9E2G - chains 2J and EP of the 415 polymer chains in the assembly; structure by electron microscopy, 2.80 A resolution.

Chain 2J:
Name: MC4
Organism: Trypanosoma brucei brucei TREU927
UniProtKB: Q57XA7 (Q57XA7_TRYB2); residues 1-369 here = UniProt positions 1-369
Sequence (369 residues; row label = number of the first residue in the row):
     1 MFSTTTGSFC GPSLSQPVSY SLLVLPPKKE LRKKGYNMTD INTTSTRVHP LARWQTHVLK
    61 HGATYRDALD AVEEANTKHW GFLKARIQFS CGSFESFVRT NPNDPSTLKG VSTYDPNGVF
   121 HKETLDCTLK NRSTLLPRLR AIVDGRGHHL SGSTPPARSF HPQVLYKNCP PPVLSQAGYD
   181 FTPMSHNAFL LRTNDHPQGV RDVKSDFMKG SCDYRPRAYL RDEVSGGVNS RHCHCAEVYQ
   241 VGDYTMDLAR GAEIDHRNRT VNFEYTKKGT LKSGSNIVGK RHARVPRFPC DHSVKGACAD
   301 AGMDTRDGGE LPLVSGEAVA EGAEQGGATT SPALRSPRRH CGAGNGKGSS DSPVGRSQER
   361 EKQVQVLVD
Unresolved in the structure: 1-13, 289-369
Metal / ion sites: Zn2+ site 1: His232, Cys235 (shared with 1 residue of chain FB); Zn2+ site 2: His234 (shared with 3 residues of chain 4C)

Chain EP:
Name: Tubulin alpha chain
Organism: Trypanosoma brucei brucei TREU927
UniProtKB: Q4GYY5 (Q4GYY5_TRYB2); numbering as in UniProt (aligned over 1-451)
Sequence (451 residues; row label = number of the first residue in the row):
     1 MREAICIHIG QAGCQVGNAC WELFCLEHGI QPDGAMPSDK TIGVEDDAFN TFFSETGAGK
    61 HVPRAVFLDL EPTVVDEVRT GTYRQLFHPE QLISGKEDAA NNYARGHYTI GKEIVDLCLD
   121 RIRKLADNCT GLQGFLVYHA VGGGTGSGLG ALLLERLSVD YGKKSKLGYT VYPSPQVSTA
   181 VVEPYNSVLS THSLLEHTDV AAMLDNEAIY DLTRRNLDIE RPTYTNLNRL IGQVVSSLTA
   241 SLRFDGALNV DLTEFQTNLV PYPRIHFVLT SYAPVISAEK AYHEQLSVSE ISNAVFEPAS
   301 MMTKCDPRHG KYMACCLMYR GDVVPKDVNA AVATIKTKRT IQFVDWSPTG FKCGINYQPP
   361 TVVPGGDLAK VQRAVCMIAN STAIAEVFAR IDHKFDLMYS KRAFVHWYVG EGMEEGEFSE
   421 AREDLAALEK DYEEVGAESA DMDGEEDVEE Y
Unresolved in the structure: 1, 444-451
Metal / ion sites: Mg2+: Glu71 (together with GTP)

Chain 2J / chain EP interface:
Contacting residue pairs - 72 pairs, chain 2J then chain EP:
  Ile142(2J) - Met442(EP)
  Ile142(2J) - Asp443(EP)
  Val143(2J) - Met442(EP)  hydrophobic
  Arg146(2J) - Asp431(EP)
  Gly147(2J) - Glu434(EP)
  His148(2J) - Asp431(EP)  salt bridge
  His148(2J) - Glu434(EP)  salt bridge
  His149(2J) - Glu434(EP)  hydrogen bond (backbone-side chain)
  His149(2J) - Met442(EP)
  Ser153(2J) - Met442(EP)  hydrogen bond (side chain-backbone)
  Ser153(2J) - Asp443(EP)
  Arg158(2J) - Glu433(EP)
  Ser159(2J) - Glu433(EP)  hydrogen bond (backbone-side chain)
  Ser159(2J) - Gly436(EP)
  Ser159(2J) - Ala437(EP)
  Phe160(2J) - His309(EP)
  Phe160(2J) - Thr382(EP)
  Phe160(2J) - Ala385(EP)  hydrophobic
  Phe160(2J) - Tyr432(EP)
  Phe160(2J) - Glu433(EP)  hydrogen bond (backbone-side chain)
  Val164(2J) - Glu438(EP)
  Leu165(2J) - His309(EP)
  Leu165(2J) - Lys311(EP)
  Tyr166(2J) - Arg308(EP)  hydrogen bond (side chain-backbone)
  Tyr166(2J) - His309(EP)
  Asn168(2J) - Arg339(EP)  hydrogen bond (backbone-side chain)
  Cys169(2J) - Arg339(EP)
  Pro170(2J) - Arg308(EP)
  Pro172(2J) - Arg308(EP)
  Pro172(2J) - His309(EP)
  Gly178(2J) - Arg215(EP)  hydrogen bond (backbone-side chain)
  Tyr179(2J) - Asp211(EP)
  Tyr179(2J) - Arg215(EP)
  Asp180(2J) - Asp211(EP)
  Asp180(2J) - Arg214(EP)  salt bridge
  Phe181(2J) - Gln176(EP)
  Phe181(2J) - Val177(EP)  hydrophobic
  Phe181(2J) - Glu207(EP)
  Phe181(2J) - Asp211(EP)
  Phe181(2J) - Lys304(EP)
  Thr182(2J) - Gln176(EP)
  Thr182(2J) - Glu207(EP)
  Thr182(2J) - Lys304(EP)  hydrogen bond (backbone-side chain)
  Met184(2J) - Pro298(EP)
  Met184(2J) - Lys304(EP)
  Met184(2J) - Cys305(EP)
  Met184(2J) - Asp306(EP)
  Ser185(2J) - Pro298(EP)
  Ser185(2J) - Asp306(EP)  hydrogen bond
  Ser185(2J) - Arg308(EP)
  His186(2J) - Arg308(EP)  hydrogen bond (backbone-side chain)
  Asn187(2J) - Phe296(EP)  hydrogen bond (side chain-backbone)
  Asn187(2J) - Glu297(EP)
  Asn187(2J) - Arg308(EP)
  Asn187(2J) - Thr340(EP)
  Ala188(2J) - Arg308(EP)
  Ala188(2J) - Lys338(EP)
  Ala188(2J) - Thr340(EP)
  Phe189(2J) - Lys338(EP)
  Leu190(2J) - Lys338(EP)
  Leu190(2J) - Arg339(EP)  hydrogen bond (backbone-backbone)
  Leu191(2J) - Arg339(EP)
  Arg192(2J) - Lys336(EP)  hydrogen bond (side chain-backbone)
  Arg192(2J) - Thr337(EP)  hydrogen bond (backbone-backbone)
  Arg192(2J) - Lys338(EP)  hydrogen bond (side chain-backbone)
  Arg192(2J) - Ile341(EP)  hydrogen bond (side chain-backbone)
  Ser205(2J) - Lys326(EP)  hydrogen bond (side chain-backbone)
  Asp206(2J) - Lys326(EP)
  Asp206(2J) - Ala330(EP)
  Met208(2J) - Thr334(EP)
  Lys268(2J) - Asp443(EP)
  Asn276(2J) - Arg339(EP)
Interface residues without a listed pair, chain 2J (45 interface residues in all): Thr154, Pro155, Pro156, Pro171, Leu174, Leu248, Thr266, Thr270, Leu271
Interface residues without a listed pair, chain EP (47 interface residues in all): Pro175, Tyr210, Tyr262, Ala299, Thr303, Gly310, Asp327, Asn329, Ala333, Gln342, Ala440, Asp441

Summary:
The interface between chain 2J and chain EP involves 45 residues on one side and 47 on the other; the contacts
include 17 hydrogen bonds and 3 salt bridges. Polar pairs include His148(2J)-Asp431(EP), His148(2J)-Glu434(EP)
and Asp180(2J)-Arg214(EP). His232(2J) and Cys235(2J) form the Zn2+ site 1.
Here chain 2J is MC4 and chain EP is Tubulin alpha chain, both from Trypanosoma brucei brucei TREU927. Entry
9E2G (Cryo-EM structure of 48 nm repeat of microtubule doublet from T. brucei flagellum) was determined by
electron microscopy.
